PDB entry 5A1U | electron microscopy, 13.00 A resolution (very low resolution: no residue pairs are listed; an interface is given only as per-side residue counts) | chains E and F of the 8 polymer chains in the assembly

[Chain E]
Protein: Coatomer subunit gamma-1
From: Mus musculus
Reference sequence: Q9QZE5 (COPG1_MOUSE); residue numbers follow UniProt; this construct covers 1-874
Sequence (874 residues; each row starts with the number of its first residue):
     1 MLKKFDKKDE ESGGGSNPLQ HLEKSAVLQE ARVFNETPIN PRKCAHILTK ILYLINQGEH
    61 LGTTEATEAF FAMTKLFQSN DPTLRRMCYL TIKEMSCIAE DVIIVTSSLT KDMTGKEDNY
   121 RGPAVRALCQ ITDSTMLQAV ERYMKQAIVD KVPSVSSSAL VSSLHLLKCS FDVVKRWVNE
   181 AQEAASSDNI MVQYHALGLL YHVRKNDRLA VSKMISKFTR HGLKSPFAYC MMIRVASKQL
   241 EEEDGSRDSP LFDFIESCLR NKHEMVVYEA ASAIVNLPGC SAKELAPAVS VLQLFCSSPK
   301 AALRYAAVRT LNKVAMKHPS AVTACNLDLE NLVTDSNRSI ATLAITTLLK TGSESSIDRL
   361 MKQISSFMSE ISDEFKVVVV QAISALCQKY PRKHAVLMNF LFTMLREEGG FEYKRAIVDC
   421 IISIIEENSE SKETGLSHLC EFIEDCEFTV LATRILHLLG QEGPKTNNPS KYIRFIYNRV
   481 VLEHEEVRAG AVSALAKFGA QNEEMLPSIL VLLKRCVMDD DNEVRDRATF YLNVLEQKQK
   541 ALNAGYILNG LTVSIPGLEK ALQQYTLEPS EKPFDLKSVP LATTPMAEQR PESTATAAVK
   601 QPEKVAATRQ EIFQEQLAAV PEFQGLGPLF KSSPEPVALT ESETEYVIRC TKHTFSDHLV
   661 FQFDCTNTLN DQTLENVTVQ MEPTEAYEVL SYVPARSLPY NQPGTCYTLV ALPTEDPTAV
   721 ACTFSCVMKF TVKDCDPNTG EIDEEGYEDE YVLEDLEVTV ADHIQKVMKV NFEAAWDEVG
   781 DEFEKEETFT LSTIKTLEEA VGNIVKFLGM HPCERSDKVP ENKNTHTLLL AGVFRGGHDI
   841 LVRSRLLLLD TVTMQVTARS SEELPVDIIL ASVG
Unresolved in the structure: 1-20, 571-600
Swiss-Prot annotation at these positions:
  - modified residue: Thr594 (Phosphothreonine)

[Chain F]
Protein: Coatomer subunit zeta-1
From: Mus musculus
Reference sequence: P61924 (COPZ1_MOUSE); numbering as in UniProt (aligned over 1-177)
Sequence (177 residues; row label = number of the first residue in the row):
     1 MEALILEPSL YTVKAILILD NDGDRLFAKY YDDTYPSVKE QKAFEKNIFN KTHRTDSEIA
    61 LLEGLTVVYK SSIDLYFYVI GSSYENELML MAVLNCLFDS LSQMLRKNVE KRALLENMEG
   121 LFLAVDEIVD GGVILESDPQ QVVHRVALRG EDVPLTEQTV SQVLQSAKEQ IKWSLLR
Unresolved in the structure: 1-9, 149-177
Swiss-Prot annotation at these positions:
  - modified residue: Met1 (N-acetylmethionine)

[How chain E and chain F interact]
At this resolution (13 A) residue pairs are not listed: 8 residues of chain E and 10 of chain F lie at the interface.

[In short]
Chain E and chain F form an interface of 8 and 10 residues respectively.
Here chain E is Coatomer subunit gamma-1 and chain F is Coatomer subunit zeta-1, both from Mus musculus. Entry
5A1U (The structure of the COPI coat triad) was determined by electron microscopy, deposited together with
5A1W and 5A1X.
